PDB entry 1A3Q | X-ray diffraction, 2.10 A resolution | chains A and B of the 4 polymer chains in the assembly

[Chain A (and B)]
Name: Protein (nuclear factor kappa-B P52)
From: Homo sapiens
Notes: chain B of this document is another copy of the same molecule, construct and numbering; everything in this record applies to it too
Reference sequence: Q00653 (NFKB2_HUMAN); residue numbers follow UniProt; this construct covers 37-199, 206-327
Amino-acid sequence (285 residues; row label = number of the first residue in the row; note: 6 numbers in that range are skipped by the numbering (no residue carries them; nothing is unmodelled there)):
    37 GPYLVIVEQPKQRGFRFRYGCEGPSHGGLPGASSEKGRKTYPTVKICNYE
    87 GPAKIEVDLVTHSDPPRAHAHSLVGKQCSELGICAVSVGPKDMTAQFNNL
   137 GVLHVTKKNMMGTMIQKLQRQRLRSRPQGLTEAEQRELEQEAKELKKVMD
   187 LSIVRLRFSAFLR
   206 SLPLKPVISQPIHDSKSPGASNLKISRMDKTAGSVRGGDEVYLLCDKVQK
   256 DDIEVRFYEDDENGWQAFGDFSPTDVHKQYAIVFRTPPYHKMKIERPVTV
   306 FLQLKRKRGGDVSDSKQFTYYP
Differences from the reference sequence: conflict Ile213 (Thr in Q00653)
Swiss-Prot annotation at these positions:
  - modified residue: Ser161 (Phosphoserine)
  - mutagenesis: Tyr247 to Leu249 (Two-fold reduction in heterodimerization with RelA)

[Chain A / chain B interface]
Contacting residue pairs (30; chain A residue first):
  Arg232(A) with Glu245(B), salt bridge; Tyr247(B), hydrogen bond; Asp280(B), salt bridge; Val288(B)
  Met233(A) with Tyr247(B), hydrogen bond (backbone-side chain)
  Asp234(A) with Asp234(B); Tyr247(B)
  Glu245(A) with Arg232(B), salt bridge
  Tyr247(A) with Arg232(B); Met233(B), hydrogen bond (side chain-backbone); Asp234(B); Tyr247(B); Leu249(B), hydrophobic
  Leu249(A) with His282(B); Val288(B), hydrophobic
  Cys250(A) with His282(B), hydrogen bond (backbone-side chain)
  Asp251(A) with Lys283(B), salt bridge
  Asp280(A) with Arg232(B), salt bridge
  His282(A) with Ser231(B); Leu249(B); Cys250(B), hydrogen bond (side chain-backbone); Tyr285(B), hydrogen bond (side chain-backbone)
  Lys283(A) with Asp251(B), salt bridge; Tyr285(B)
  Tyr285(A) with His282(B), hydrogen bond (backbone-side chain); Lys283(B); Tyr285(B), hydrophobic
  Ala286(A) with Leu249(B), hydrophobic
  Val288(A) with Arg232(B); Leu249(B), hydrophobic
Other interface residues (no listed pair), chain A (15 interface residues in all): Ser231
Other interface residues (no listed pair), chain B (15 interface residues in all): Ala286

[Summary]
Chain A and chain B each contribute 15 residues to their interface, with 7 hydrogen bonds and 6 salt bridges.
Polar pairs include Arg232(A)-Glu245(B), Arg232(A)-Asp280(B) and Asp251(A)-Lys283(B). From UniProt: 3
mutagenesis sites on chain A.
Both chains are Protein (nuclear factor kappa-B P52) (Homo sapiens). Entry 1A3Q (Human nf-kappa-B P52 bound to
DNA) was determined by X-ray diffraction.
